4ZOZ - chains A and Y; structure by X-ray diffraction, 1.70 A resolution.

[Chain A]
Protein: Sqt1
Organism: Chaetomium thermophilum
UniProt: G0S0R0 (G0S0R0_CHATD); numbering as in UniProt (aligned over 54-533)
Sequence (480 residues; row label = number of the first residue in the row):
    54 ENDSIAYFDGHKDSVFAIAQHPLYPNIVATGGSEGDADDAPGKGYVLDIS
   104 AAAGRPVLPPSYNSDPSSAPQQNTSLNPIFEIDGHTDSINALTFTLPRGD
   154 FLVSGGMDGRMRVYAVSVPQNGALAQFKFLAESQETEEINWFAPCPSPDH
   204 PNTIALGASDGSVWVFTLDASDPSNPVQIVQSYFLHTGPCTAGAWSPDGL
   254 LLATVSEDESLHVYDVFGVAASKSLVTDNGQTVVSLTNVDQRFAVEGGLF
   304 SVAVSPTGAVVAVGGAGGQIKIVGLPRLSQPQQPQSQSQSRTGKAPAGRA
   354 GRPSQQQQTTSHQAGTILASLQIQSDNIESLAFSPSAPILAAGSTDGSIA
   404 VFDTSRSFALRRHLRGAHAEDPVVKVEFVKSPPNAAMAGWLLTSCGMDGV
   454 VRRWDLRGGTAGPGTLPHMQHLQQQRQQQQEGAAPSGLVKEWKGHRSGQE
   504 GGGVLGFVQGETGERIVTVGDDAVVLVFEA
Not modelled in the structure: 104-127, 332-366, 463-489

[Chain Y]
Protein: 60S ribosomal protein L10-like protein
Organism: Chaetomium thermophilum
UniProt: G0SEI1 (G0SEI1_CHATD); residues 1-20 here = UniProt positions 1-20
Sequence (28 residues; numbered 1 to 28; the number before each row is that of its first residue):
     1 MARRPARCYRYCKNKPYPKSGSHHHHHH
Not modelled in the structure: 1, 14-28
Sequence notes: expression tag (21-28)

[Chain A / chain Y interface]
Pairs across the interface (29; chain A residue first):
  Ser-67(A) / Arg-4(Y)  hydrogen bond
  Phe-69(A) / Arg-3(Y)
  Phe-69(A) / Pro-5(Y)
  Phe-69(A) / Arg-7(Y)  hydrogen bond (backbone-side chain)
  Phe-69(A) / Cys-8(Y)  hydrophobic
  Ser-86(A) / Ala-2(Y)
  Gly-88(A) / Ala-2(Y)  hydrogen bond (backbone-backbone)
  Asp-89(A) / Ala-2(Y)
  Ala-90(A) / Ala-2(Y)  hydrogen bond (backbone-backbone)
  Ala-93(A) / Ala-2(Y)  hydrogen bond (backbone-backbone)
  Pro-94(A) / Ala-2(Y)
  Asp-140(A) / Ala-2(Y)
  Asp-140(A) / Arg-3(Y)  salt bridge
  Ser-141(A) / Ala-2(Y)
  Ser-141(A) / Arg-3(Y)  hydrogen bond (side chain-backbone)
  Asn-143(A) / Pro-5(Y)
  Met-160(A) / Arg-3(Y)  hydrogen bond (backbone-side chain)
  Met-160(A) / Arg-4(Y)
  Met-160(A) / Pro-5(Y)
  Glu-191(A) / Arg-3(Y)  salt bridge
  Phe-303(A) / Arg-10(Y)
  Asn-380(A) / Arg-10(Y)
  Glu-382(A) / Arg-10(Y)  salt bridge
  Glu-382(A) / Tyr-11(Y)
  Pro-425(A) / Tyr-11(Y)
  Val-427(A) / Arg-7(Y)
  Val-427(A) / Tyr-11(Y)
  Leu-508(A) / Arg-7(Y)  hydrogen bond (backbone-side chain)
  Asp-524(A) / Arg-4(Y)  salt bridge
Also at the interface, not in a pair above, chain A (25 interface residues in all): Glu-87, Asp-91, Thr-244, Glu-260, Met-450
Also at the interface, not in a pair above, chain Y (9 interface residues in all): Ala-6
Interface features reported in the paper:
  - pairs named by the authors: Ala-90(A)/Ala-2(Y) (backbone contact), Ala-93(A)/Ala-2(Y) (backbone contact)

[Summary]
25 residues of chain A and 9 residues of chain Y are in contact, with 8 hydrogen bonds and 4 salt bridges.
Among the polar pairs are Asp-140(A)/Arg-3(Y), Glu-191(A)/Arg-3(Y) and Glu-382(A)/Arg-10(Y). The authors
report backbone contacts between Ala-90(A) and Ala-2(Y) and Ala-93(A) and Ala-2(Y).
Here chain A is Sqt1 and chain Y is 60S ribosomal protein L10-like protein, both from Chaetomium thermophilum.
Entry 4ZOZ (Crystal structure of the Chaetomium thermophilum Sqt1 bound to the N-terminus of the ribosomal
protein L10) was determined by X-ray diffraction (same publication as 4ZN4, 4ZOV, 4ZOX and 4ZOY).
